Entry 1YVY (X-ray diffraction, 2.35 A resolution); this record covers chain A.

# Chain A
Protein: Phosphoenolpyruvate carboxykinase [ATP]
Source organism: Anaerobiospirillum succiniciproducens
Notes: EC 4.1.1.49
UniProtKB: O09460 (PPCK_ANASU); residues 1-532 here = UniProt positions 1-532
Amino-acid sequence (532 residues; numbered 1 to 532; the number before each row is that of its first residue):
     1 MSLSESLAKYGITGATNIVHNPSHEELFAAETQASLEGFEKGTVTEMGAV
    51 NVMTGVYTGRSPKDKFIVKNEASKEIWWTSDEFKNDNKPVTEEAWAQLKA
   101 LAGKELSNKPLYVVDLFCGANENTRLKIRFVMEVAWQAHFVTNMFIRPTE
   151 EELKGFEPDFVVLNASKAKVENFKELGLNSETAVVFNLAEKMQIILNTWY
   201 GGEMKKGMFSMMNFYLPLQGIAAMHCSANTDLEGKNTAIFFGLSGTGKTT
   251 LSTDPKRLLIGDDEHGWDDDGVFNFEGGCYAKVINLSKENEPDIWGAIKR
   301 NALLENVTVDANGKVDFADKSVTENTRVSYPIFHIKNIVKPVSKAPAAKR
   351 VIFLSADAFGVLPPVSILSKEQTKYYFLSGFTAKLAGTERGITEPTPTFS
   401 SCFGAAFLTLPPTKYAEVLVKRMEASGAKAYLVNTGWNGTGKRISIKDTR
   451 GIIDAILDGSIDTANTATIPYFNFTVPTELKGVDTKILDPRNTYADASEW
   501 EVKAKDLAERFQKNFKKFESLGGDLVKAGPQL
Unresolved in the structure: 1, 385-394, 519-532
Curated features (UniProtKB/Swiss-Prot):
  - binding site (substrate): Arg-60, Tyr-200, Lys-206, Ser-244, Arg-327
  - binding site (ATP): Lys-206, His-225, Gly-242 to Thr-250, Glu-291, Arg-327, Arg-443, Ile-444, Thr-449
  - binding site (Mn(2+)): Lys-206, His-225, Asp-263

# In short
UniProt lists 5 substrate-binding residues, 16 ATP-binding residues and 3 Mn2+-binding residues.
Chain A is Phosphoenolpyruvate carboxykinase [ATP] (Anaerobiospirillum succiniciproducens); the structure,
Crystal structure of Anaerobiospirillum succiniciproducens phosphoenolpyruvate carboxykinase, was determined
by X-ray diffraction, deposited together with 1YTM.
